Entry 7BA9 (X-ray diffraction, 1.48 A resolution); this record covers chains A and B.

Chain A:
Name: 14-3-3 protein sigma
Source organism: Homo sapiens
Reference sequence: P31947 (1433S_HUMAN); numbering as in UniProt (aligned over 1-231)
Chain sequence (236 residues; each row starts with the number of its first residue; numbers below 1 keep their minus sign (Gly-4 is residue -4)):
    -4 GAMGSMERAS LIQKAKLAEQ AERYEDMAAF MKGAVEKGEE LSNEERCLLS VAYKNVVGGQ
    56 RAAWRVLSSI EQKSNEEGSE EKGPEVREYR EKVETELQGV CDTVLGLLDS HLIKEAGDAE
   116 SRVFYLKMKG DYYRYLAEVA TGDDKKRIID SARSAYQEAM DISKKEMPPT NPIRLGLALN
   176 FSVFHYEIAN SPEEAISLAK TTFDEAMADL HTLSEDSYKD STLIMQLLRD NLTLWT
Differences from the reference sequence: expression tag (-4 to 0); engineered mutation Asn38 (Cys in P31947), Cys42 (Asn in P31947)
Metal / ion sites: Mg2+ site 1 near Glu2 (its only coordinating residue here); Mg2+ site 2 near Ser37 (its only coordinating residue here); Mg2+ site 3 near Glu89 (its only coordinating residue here)
Ligand contacts: T6N (2-methyl-2-(4-methylphenoxy)-N-(2-sulfanylethyl)propanamide): Cys42, Ser45, Val46, Phe119, Lys122, Pro167, Ile168, Gly171, Leu218, Ile219
Reported in the primary citation:
  - binding site for T6N: Cys42

Chain B:
Name: Estrogen receptor
Reference sequence: P03372 (ESR1_HUMAN); residue numbers follow UniProt; this construct covers 588-595
Chain sequence (8 residues; each row starts with the number of its first residue):
   588 AEGFPATV
Not modelled in the structure: 588-590
Modified / non-standard residues: Thr594 (phosphothreonine; TPO)
Reported in the primary citation:
  - post-translational modification sites: Thr594 (citing earlier work)

How chain A and chain B interact:
Residue-residue contacts - 24 pairs, chain A then chain B:
  Lys49(A) with Thr594(B); Val595(B)
  Arg56(A) with Thr594(B)
  Arg60(A) with Phe591(B)
  Lys122(A) with Val595(B), hydrogen bond (side chain-backbone)
  Asp126(A) with Val595(B)
  Arg129(A) with Thr594(B)
  Tyr130(A) with Thr594(B)
  Gly171(A) with Val595(B)
  Leu174(A) with Ala593(B); Thr594(B); Val595(B)
  Asn175(A) with Thr594(B); Val595(B), hydrogen bond (side chain-backbone)
  Val178(A) with Pro592(B), hydrophobic; Ala593(B); Thr594(B)
  Glu182(A) with Pro592(B)
  Leu222(A) with Ala593(B), hydrophobic; Val595(B), hydrophobic
  Asn226(A) with Pro592(B); Ala593(B), hydrogen bond (side chain-backbone)
  Leu229(A) with Pro592(B), hydrophobic
  Trp230(A) with Pro592(B), hydrophobic

Overview:
16 residues of chain A and 5 residues of chain B are in contact, with 3 hydrogen bonds. Polar contacts include
Lys122(A)-Val595(B), Asn175(A)-Val595(B) and Asn226(A)-Ala593(B). Chain A binds compound T6N. The paper
reports a binding site for T6N at Cys42(A); a modification site at Thr594(B).
Chain A is 14-3-3 protein sigma (Homo sapiens) and chain B is Estrogen receptor; the structure,
Cys-42-tethered stabilizer 11 of 14-3-3(sigma)/ERa PPI, was determined by X-ray diffraction, deposited
together with 7B9M, 7B9R, 7B9T, 7BA3, 7BA5, 7BA6 and 4 further entries.
